1T6P - chains B and D of the 4 polymer chains in the assembly; structure by X-ray diffraction, 2.70 A resolution.

Chain B (and D):
Name: phenylalanine ammonia-lyase
Organism: Rhodosporidium toruloides
Notes: EC 4.3.1.5; fragment: ammonia lyase; chain D of this document is another copy of the same molecule, construct and numbering; everything in this record applies to it too
Reference sequence: P11544 (PALY_RHOTO); aligned to UniProt positions 1-716 over residues 1-716
Amino-acid sequence (714 residues; each row starts with the number of its first residue; note: 2 numbers in that range are skipped by the numbering (no residue carries them; nothing is unmodelled there)):
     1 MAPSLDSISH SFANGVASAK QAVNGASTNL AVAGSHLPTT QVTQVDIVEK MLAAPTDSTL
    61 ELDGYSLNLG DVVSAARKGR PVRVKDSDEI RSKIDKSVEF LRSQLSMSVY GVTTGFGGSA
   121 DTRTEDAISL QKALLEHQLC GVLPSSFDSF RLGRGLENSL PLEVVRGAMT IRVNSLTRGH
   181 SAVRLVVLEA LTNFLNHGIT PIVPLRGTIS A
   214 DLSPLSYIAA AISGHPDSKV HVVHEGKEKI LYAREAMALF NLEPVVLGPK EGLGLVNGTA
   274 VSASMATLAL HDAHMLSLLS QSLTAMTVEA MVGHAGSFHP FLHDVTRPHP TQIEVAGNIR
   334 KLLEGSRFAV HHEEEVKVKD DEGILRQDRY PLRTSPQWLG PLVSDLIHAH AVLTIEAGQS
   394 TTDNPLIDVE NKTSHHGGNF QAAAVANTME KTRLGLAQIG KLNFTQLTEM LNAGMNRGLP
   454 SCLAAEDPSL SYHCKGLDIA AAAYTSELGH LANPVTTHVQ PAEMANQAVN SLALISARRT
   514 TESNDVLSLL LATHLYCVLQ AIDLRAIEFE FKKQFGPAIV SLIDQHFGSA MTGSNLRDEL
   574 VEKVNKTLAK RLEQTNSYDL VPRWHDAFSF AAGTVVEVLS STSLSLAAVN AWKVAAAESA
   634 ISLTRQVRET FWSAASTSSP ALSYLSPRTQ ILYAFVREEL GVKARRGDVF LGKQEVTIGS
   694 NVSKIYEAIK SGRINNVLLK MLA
Unresolved in the structure: 1-26, 105-118, 347-360 (chain D: 1-26, 34-39, 105-121, 345-359)
Differences from the reference sequence: modified residue (1, 51, 107, 169, 250, 278, 288, 299, 304, 422, 443, 448, 497, 564, 714)
Modified positions: Mse1, Mse107 (selenomethionine); Mse51, Mse169, Mse250, Mse278, Mse288, Mse299, Mse304, Mse422, Mse443, Mse448, Mse497, Mse564, Mse714 (selenomethionine; parent Met); Ala211 (3,5-dihydro-5-methylidene-4H-imidazol-4-on; 175)
UniProt features mapped onto this chain:
  - active site: Tyr110 (Proton donor/acceptor)
  - binding site ((E)-cinnamate): Asn270, Gln360, Arg366, Asn397, Lys468, Glu496, Asn499
Covalent attachments: covalent link Ala211-Asp214

Chain B / chain D interface:
Pairs across the interface (143; chain B residue first):
  His36(B) with Pro323(D)
  Leu37(B) with Leu30(D), hydrophobic; Ile380(D); His381(D); Ala384(D), hydrophobic
  Pro38(B) with Ala384(D)
  His180(B) with Phe314(D)
  Ala211(B) with Tyr363(D)
  Ser310(B) with His409(D)
  His312(B) with His408(D)
  Phe314(B) with His180(D); Ile400(D); Asp401(D); His408(D)
  Leu315(B) with His408(D); His409(D); Gly410(D); Asn412(D), hydrogen bond (backbone-side chain)
  Thr319(B) with Arg178(D), hydrogen bond (backbone-side chain); His180(D); Ser393(D); Thr394(D), hydrogen bond (backbone-backbone); Leu399(D); Asn412(D), hydrogen bond
  Arg320(B) with Glu389(D), salt bridge; Ser393(D); Asn412(D); Gln414(D), hydrogen bond (side chain-backbone)
  Pro321(B) with Gln392(D)
  His322(B) with Val385(D); Ile388(D); Glu389(D), salt bridge; Ala417(D)
  Gln325(B) with Asn412(D)
  Arg362(B) with Asn499(D)
  Tyr363(B) with Ala211(D); Phe413(D); Gln414(D); Asn499(D); Gln500(D); Val502(D)
  Pro364(B) with Ala501(D), hydrophobic
  Arg366(B) with Asn397(D); His409(D); Gly410(D), hydrogen bond (side chain-backbone); Gly411(D); Phe413(D)
  Thr367(B) with Gly411(D); Phe413(D); Gln414(D), hydrogen bond; Val502(D)
  Gln370(B) with Gly411(D), hydrogen bond (side chain-backbone); Asn412(D); Gln414(D); Ala416(D)
  Trp371(B) with Gln414(D); Val502(D), hydrophobic; Asn503(D)
  Pro374(B) with Ala416(D); Ala417(D), hydrophobic; Asn420(D)
  Ser377(B) with His381(D), hydrogen bond
  Asp378(B) with His381(D); Asn420(D), hydrogen bond; Lys424(D)
  His381(B) with Ser377(D), hydrogen bond
  Val385(B) with His322(D)
  Ile388(B) with Pro321(D), hydrophobic; His322(D)
  Glu389(B) with Arg320(D), salt bridge; His322(D), salt bridge
  Gln392(B) with Thr319(D)
  Ser393(B) with Thr319(D); Arg320(D); Pro321(D)
  Thr394(B) with Thr319(D), hydrogen bond (backbone-backbone)
  Thr395(B) with Arg320(D)
  Asn397(B) with Arg366(D)
  Leu399(B) with Phe314(D), hydrophobic; Leu315(D), hydrophobic; Thr319(D)
  Ile400(B) with Phe314(D)
  Asp401(B) with Phe314(D)
  His408(B) with His312(D); Phe314(D); Leu315(D)
  His409(B) with Ser310(D); Leu315(D)
  Gly410(B) with Leu315(D); Arg366(D), hydrogen bond (backbone-side chain)
  Gly411(B) with Thr367(D); Gln370(D), hydrogen bond (backbone-side chain)
  Asn412(B) with Leu315(D), hydrogen bond (side chain-backbone); Thr319(D); Arg320(D); Gln325(D), hydrogen bond; Gln370(D), hydrogen bond
  Phe413(B) with Tyr363(D); Arg366(D); Thr367(D)
  Gln414(B) with Arg320(D); Tyr363(D); Thr367(D), hydrogen bond; Gln370(D); Trp371(D)
  Ala416(B) with Gln370(D); Pro374(D)
  Ala417(B) with Arg320(D); Pro374(D), hydrophobic
  Asn420(B) with Asp378(D)
  Lys424(B) with Asp378(D); Lys424(D)
  Leu427(B) with Glu423(D); Thr490(D)
  Gln431(B) with Thr489(D), hydrogen bond
  Lys434(B) with Val492(D)
  Thr438(B) with Ala501(D); Val502(D)
  Glu442(B) with Ala498(D); Ala501(D)
  Mse448(B) with Ala498(D), hydrophobic
  Ala485(B) with Thr490(D)
  Asn486(B) with Pro487(D)
  Pro487(B) with Leu427(D), hydrophobic; Asn486(D); Pro487(D)
  Thr489(B) with Gln431(D), hydrogen bond
  Thr490(B) with Ala485(D)
  Val492(B) with Lys434(D), hydrogen bond (backbone-side chain)
  Ala498(B) with Arg362(D); Glu442(D); Mse448(D), hydrophobic
  Asn499(B) with Arg362(D); Tyr363(D)
  Gln500(B) with Tyr363(D)
  Ala501(B) with Lys434(D); Thr438(D)
  Val502(B) with Tyr363(D); Thr367(D); Trp371(D), hydrophobic; Thr438(D)
  Asn503(B) with Trp371(D)
  Ser504(B) with Trp371(D)
Other interface residues (no listed pair), chain B (73 interface residues in all): Val318, Pro323, Ala415, Glu423, Ala430, Leu435, Gly482
Other interface residues (no listed pair), chain D (75 interface residues in all): Ala33, Thr40, Pro364, Thr395, Ala415, Ala430, Leu435, Gly482, Ser504

In short:
73 residues of chain B face 75 of chain D across their interface, with 21 hydrogen bonds and 4 salt bridges.
Polar contacts include Arg320(B)-Glu389(D), His322(B)-Glu389(D) and Leu315(B)-Asn412(D). Curated annotation
(UniProt) lists active-site residue Tyr110(B) and 7 (E)-cinnamate-binding residues on chain B.
Both chains are phenylalanine ammonia-lyase (Rhodosporidium toruloides). Entry 1T6P (Crystal Structure of
Phenylalanine Ammonia Lyase from Rhodosporidium toruloides) was determined by X-ray diffraction together with
1T6J from the same study.
